PDB entry 6RD8 | electron microscopy, 3.08 A resolution | chains 1 and 8 of the 18 polymer chains in the assembly

Chain 1:
Molecule: ATP synthase associated protein ASA1
Organism: Polytomella sp. Pringsheim 198.80
Reference sequence: Q85JD5 (Q85JD5_9CHLO); residues 1-618 here = UniProt positions 1-618
Amino-acid sequence (618 residues; row label = number of the first residue in the row):
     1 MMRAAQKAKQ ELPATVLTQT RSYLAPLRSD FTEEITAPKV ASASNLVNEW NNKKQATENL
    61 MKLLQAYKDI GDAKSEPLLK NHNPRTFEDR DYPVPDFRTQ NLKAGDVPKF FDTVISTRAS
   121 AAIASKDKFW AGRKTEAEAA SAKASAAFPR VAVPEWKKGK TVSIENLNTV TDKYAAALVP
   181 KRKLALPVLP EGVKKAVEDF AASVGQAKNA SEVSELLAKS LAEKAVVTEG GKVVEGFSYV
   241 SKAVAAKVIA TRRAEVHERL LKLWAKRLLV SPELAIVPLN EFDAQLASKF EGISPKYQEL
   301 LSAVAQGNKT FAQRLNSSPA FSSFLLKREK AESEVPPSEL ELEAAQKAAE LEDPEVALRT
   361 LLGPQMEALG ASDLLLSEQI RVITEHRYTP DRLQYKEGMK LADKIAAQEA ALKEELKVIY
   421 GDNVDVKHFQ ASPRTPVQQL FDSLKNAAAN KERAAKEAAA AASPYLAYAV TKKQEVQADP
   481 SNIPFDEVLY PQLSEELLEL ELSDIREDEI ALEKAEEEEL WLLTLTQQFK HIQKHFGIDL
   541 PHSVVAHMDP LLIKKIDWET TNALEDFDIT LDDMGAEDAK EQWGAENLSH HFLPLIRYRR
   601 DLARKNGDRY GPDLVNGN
Not modelled in the structure: 1-22, 618

Chain 8:
Molecule: Mitochondrial ATP synthase subunit ASA8
Organism: Polytomella sp. Pringsheim 198.80
Reference sequence: D8V7I7 (D8V7I7_9CHLO); residue numbers follow UniProt; this construct covers 1-89
Amino-acid sequence (89 residues; each row starts with the number of its first residue):
     1 MVLGEVYLKD ILRTPPTGAI PANVPHPFQT SFYTYATKKL IPRHWYLLGG FTFTITLYGI
    61 LDGLRDSGKK KAYDEAIHAG KTPYTAGGH
Not modelled in the structure: 1

Interface between chain 1 and chain 8:
Contacting residue pairs (57):
  Glu516(1) - Val2(8)
  Glu517(1) - Val2(8)
  Glu517(1) - Leu3(8)  hydrogen bond (backbone-backbone)
  Glu518(1) - Leu3(8)
  Leu520(1) - Leu3(8)
  Leu520(1) - Gly4(8)
  Leu520(1) - Glu5(8)
  Leu520(1) - Leu8(8)  hydrophobic
  Trp521(1) - Leu3(8)  hydrophobic
  Trp521(1) - Leu12(8)
  Thr524(1) - Leu8(8)
  Thr524(1) - Leu12(8)
  Thr524(1) - Thr14(8)
  Leu525(1) - Leu12(8)  hydrophobic
  Gln527(1) - Thr14(8)
  Gln528(1) - Leu12(8)
  Gln528(1) - Arg13(8)
  His531(1) - Pro15(8)
  His542(1) - Asn23(8)
  Ser543(1) - Ile20(8)
  Ser543(1) - Pro21(8)
  Ser543(1) - Ala22(8)
  Ser543(1) - Asn23(8)
  Val544(1) - Pro16(8)
  Val544(1) - Ile20(8)  hydrophobic
  Ala546(1) - Val24(8)  hydrophobic
  His547(1) - Arg13(8)  hydrogen bond (backbone-side chain)
  His547(1) - Thr14(8)
  His547(1) - Pro16(8)
  His547(1) - Pro21(8)
  Met548(1) - Arg13(8)  hydrogen bond (backbone-backbone)
  Met548(1) - Thr14(8)
  Met548(1) - Pro15(8)
  Pro550(1) - Asp10(8)
  Pro550(1) - Ile11(8)
  Pro550(1) - Arg13(8)
  Leu551(1) - Asp10(8)
  Asp557(1) - His26(8)  salt bridge
  Thr560(1) - His26(8)
  Thr560(1) - Phe28(8)
  Thr560(1) - Lys39(8)  hydrogen bond (backbone-side chain)
  Thr561(1) - His26(8)  hydrogen bond
  Thr561(1) - Phe28(8)
  Ala563(1) - Lys39(8)
  Ala563(1) - Arg43(8)
  Glu565(1) - Lys39(8)  salt bridge
  His590(1) - Ile11(8)
  His591(1) - Leu12(8)
  Leu593(1) - Ile11(8)  hydrophobic
  Pro594(1) - Tyr7(8)
  Pro594(1) - Leu8(8)  hydrophobic
  Pro594(1) - Ile11(8)
  Arg597(1) - Tyr7(8)
  Tyr598(1) - Val2(8)
  Tyr598(1) - Leu3(8)  hydrophobic
  Tyr598(1) - Tyr7(8)  hydrophobic
  Asp601(1) - Tyr7(8)  hydrogen bond
Interface residues without a listed pair, chain 1 (32 interface residues in all): Asp549, Leu595
Interface residues without a listed pair, chain 8 (25 interface residues in all): Pro25, Pro27, Lys38

Summary:
Chain 1 and chain 8 form an interface of 32 and 25 residues respectively; the contacts include 6 hydrogen
bonds and 2 salt bridges. Polar pairs include Asp557(1)-His26(8), Glu565(1)-Lys39(8) and His547(1)-Arg13(8).
Chain 1 is ATP synthase associated protein ASA1 and chain 8 is Mitochondrial ATP synthase subunit ASA8, both
from Polytomella sp. Pringsheim 198.80; the structure, CryoEM structure of Polytomella F-ATP synthase, c-ring
position 2, focussed refinement of Fo and peripheral stalk, was determined by electron microscopy together
with 6RD4, 6RD5, 6RD6, 6RD7, 6RD9, 6RDA and 46 further entries from the same study.
